PDB entry 6RQN | X-ray diffraction, 1.78 A resolution | chain A

== Chain A ==
Molecule: Carbonic anhydrase 9
Organism: Homo sapiens
Notes: EC 4.2.1.1
UniProtKB: Q16790 (CAH9_HUMAN); numbering as in UniProt (aligned over 140-395)
Sequence (256 residues; row label = number of the first residue in the row):
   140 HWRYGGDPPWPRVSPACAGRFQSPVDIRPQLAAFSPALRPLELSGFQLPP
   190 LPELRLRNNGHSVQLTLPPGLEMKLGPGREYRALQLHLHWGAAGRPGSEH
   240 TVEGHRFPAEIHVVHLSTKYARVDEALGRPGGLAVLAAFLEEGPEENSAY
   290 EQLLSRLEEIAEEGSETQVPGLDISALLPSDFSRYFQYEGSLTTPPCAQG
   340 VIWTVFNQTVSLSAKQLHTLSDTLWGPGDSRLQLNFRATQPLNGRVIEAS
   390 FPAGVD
Differences from the reference sequence: engineered mutation Ser174 (Cys in Q16790), Ser183 (Leu in Q16790), Lys213 (Ala in Q16790), Lys258 (Ala in Q16790), Tyr259 (Phe in Q16790), Ser350 (Met in Q16790)
Disulfide bonds: Cys156-Cys336
Metal / ion sites: Zn2+: His226, His228, His251 (together with acetate ion)
UniProt features mapped onto this chain:
  - active site: His200 (Proton donor/acceptor)
  - binding site (Zn(2+)): His226, His228, His251
  - binding site (substrate): Thr332, Thr333
  - glycosylation: Asn346 (N-linked (GlcNAc...) asparagine)
Reported in the primary citation:
  - interface residues: Glu280, Gln307, Ser319, Asp320, Arg323, Asn346, Gln347
  - catalytic residues: His200
  - conformationally variable residues (side-chain flip): His200

== Summary ==
His226, His228 and His251 form the Zn2+ site. UniProt lists active-site residue His200, 3 Zn2+-binding
residues and substrate-binding residues Thr332 and Thr333. From the paper: the catalytic residue His200;
interface residues Glu280, Gln307 and Ser319 among others.
Chain A is Carbonic anhydrase 9 (Homo sapiens); the structure, X-ray crystal structure of protiated (H) small
monoclinic unit cell CA IX SV, was determined by X-ray diffraction (same publication as 6RQU, 6RQQ and 6RQW).
